4JSQ - chains A and G of the 30 polymer chains in the assembly; structure by X-ray diffraction, 2.80 A resolution.

[Chain A]
Protein: Proteasome subunit alpha type-2
Organism: Saccharomyces cerevisiae
Notes: EC 3.4.25.1
Reference sequence: P23639 (PSA2_YEAST); residue numbers follow UniProt; this construct covers 1-250
Chain sequence (250 residues; row label = number of the first residue in the row):
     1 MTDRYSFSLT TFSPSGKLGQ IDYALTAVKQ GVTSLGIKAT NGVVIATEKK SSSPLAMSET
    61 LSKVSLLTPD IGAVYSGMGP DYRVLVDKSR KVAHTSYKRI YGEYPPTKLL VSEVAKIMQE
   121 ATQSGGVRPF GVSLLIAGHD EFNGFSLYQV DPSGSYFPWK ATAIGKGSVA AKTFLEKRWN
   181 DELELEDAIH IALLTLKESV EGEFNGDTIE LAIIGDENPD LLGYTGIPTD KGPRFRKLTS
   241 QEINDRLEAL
UniProt features mapped onto this chain:
  - cross-link: Lys108 (Glycyl lysine isopeptide (Lys-Gly) (interchain with G-Cter in ubiquitin))

[Chain G]
Protein: Proteasome subunit alpha type-1
Organism: Saccharomyces cerevisiae
Notes: EC 3.4.25.1
Reference sequence: P21243 (PSA1_YEAST); residues -8 to 243 here correspond to UniProt positions 1-252 (UniProt number = residue number + 9)
Chain sequence (252 residues; row label = number of the first residue in the row; numbers below 1 keep their minus sign (Met-8 is residue -8)):
    -8 MSGAAAASAA GYDRHITIFS PEGRLYQVEY AFKATNQTNI NSLAVRGKDC TVVISQKKVP
    52 DKLLDPTTVS YIFCISRTIG MVVNGPIPDA RNAALRAKAE AAEFRYKYGY DMPCDVLAKR
   112 MANLSQIYTQ RAYMRPLGVI LTFVSVDEEL GPSIYKTDPA GYYVGYKATA TGPKQQEITT
   172 NLENHFKKSK IDHINEESWE KVVEFAITHM IDALGTEFSK NDLEVGVATK DKFFTLSAEN
   232 IEERLVAIAE QD
Disordered / not traced: -8 to 0

[Chain A / chain G interface]
Contacting residue pairs (65; chain A residue first):
  Asp3(A) with Arg122(G), salt bridge; Tyr124(G)
  Tyr5(A) with Ile7(G); Ala123(G), hydrophobic; Tyr124(G), hydrophobic
  Leu9(A) with Ile9(G), hydrophobic; Ala123(G), hydrophobic
  Gln20(A) with Ile9(G); Phe10(G), hydrogen bond (side chain-backbone)
  Tyr23(A) with Phe10(G), hydrophobic; Ser11(G); Pro12(G), hydrophobic; Gly14(G)
  Ala24(A) with Phe10(G), hydrophobic
  Thr26(A) with Glu13(G)
  Ala27(A) with Gly14(G)
  Gln30(A) with Glu13(G)
  Ser52(A) with Tyr153(G)
  Pro54(A) with Lys158(G); Glu174(G)
  Leu55(A) with Tyr157(G); Lys158(G), hydrogen bond (backbone-backbone); Ala159(G); Thr170(G); Glu174(G); Phe177(G), hydrophobic
  Ala56(A) with Gly156(G); Tyr157(G), hydrophobic
  Met57(A) with Val155(G); Gly156(G), hydrogen bond (backbone-backbone); Tyr157(G); Lys158(G)
  Thr60(A) with Tyr146(G); Val155(G); Gly156(G), hydrogen bond (side chain-backbone)
  Leu61(A) with Tyr153(G), hydrophobic; Val155(G), hydrophobic
  Met78(A) with Phe10(G), hydrophobic; Leu16(G), hydrophobic
  Pro80(A) with Gln117(G); Ala151(G); Gly152(G); Tyr153(G)
  Asp81(A) with Gln117(G)
  Arg83(A) with Ala113(G), hydrogen bond (side chain-backbone); Asn114(G); Gly152(G), hydrogen bond (side chain-backbone); Tyr154(G)
  Val84(A) with Asn114(G); Gln117(G)
  Asp87(A) with Lys110(G), salt bridge; Asn114(G)
  Gly125(A) with Arg122(G)
  Gly126(A) with Arg122(G); Ala123(G), hydrogen bond (backbone-backbone)
  Val127(A) with Gln121(G); Arg122(G)
  Arg128(A) with Thr8(G); Phe10(G); Leu16(G); Thr120(G), hydrogen bond (side chain-backbone); Gln121(G), hydrogen bond (backbone-backbone)
  Pro129(A) with Phe10(G)
  Phe130(A) with Gln121(G)
  Gly131(A) with Phe10(G)
Other interface residues (no listed pair), chain A (33 interface residues in all): Met1, Thr2, Ser53, Ala121
Other interface residues (no listed pair), chain G (33 interface residues in all): Arg37, Leu173

[Overview]
The chain A/chain G interface involves 33 residues from each chain; the contacts include 9 hydrogen bonds and
2 salt bridges. Polar pairs include Asp3(A)-Arg122(G), Asp87(A)-Lys110(G) and Gln20(A)-Phe10(G).
Chain A is Proteasome subunit alpha type-2 and chain G is Proteasome subunit alpha type-1, both from
Saccharomyces cerevisiae; the structure, Yeast 20S proteasome in complex with the dimerized linear mimetic of
TMC-95A - yCP:4e, was determined by X-ray diffraction together with 4JSU and 4JT0 from the same study.
